9JC1 - chains A and B of the 14 polymer chains in the assembly; structure by electron microscopy, 2.79 A resolution.

[Chain A]
Name: ATP synthase subunit b
Source organism: Bacillus sp. PS3
Amino-acid sequence (169 residues; row label = number of the first residue in the row; note: 452 numbers in that range are skipped by the numbering (no residue carries them; nothing is unmodelled there); numbers below 1 keep their minus sign (Met-1 is residue -1); X marks 27 residues of unknown identity (built as UNK)):
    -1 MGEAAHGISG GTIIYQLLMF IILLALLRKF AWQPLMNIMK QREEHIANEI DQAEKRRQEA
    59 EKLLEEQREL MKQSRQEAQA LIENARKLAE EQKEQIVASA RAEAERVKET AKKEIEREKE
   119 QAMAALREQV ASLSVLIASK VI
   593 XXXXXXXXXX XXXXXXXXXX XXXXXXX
Not modelled in the structure: -1 to 79, 593-599, 617-619

[Chain B]
Name: ATP synthase subunit b
Source organism: Bacillus sp. PS3
Amino-acid sequence (169 residues; row label = number of the first residue in the row; numbers below 1 keep their minus sign (Met-1 is residue -1)):
    -1 MGEAAHGISG GTIIYQLLMF IILLALLRKF AWQPLMNIMK QREEHIANEI DQAEKRRQEA
    59 EKLLEEQREL MKQSRQEAQA LIENARKLAE EQKEQIVASA RAEAERVKET AKKEIEREKE
   119 QAMAALREQV ASLSVLIASK VIEKELTEQD QRKLIEAYIK DVQEVGGAR
Not modelled in the structure: -1 to 84, 164-167

[How chain A and chain B interact]
Pairs across the interface (10; chain A residue first):
  Ile80(A) with Ala87(B), hydrophobic
  Ala83(A) with Ala87(B), hydrophobic
  Ala87(A) with Lys91(B); Ile94(B), hydrophobic
  Lys91(A) with Ala98(B)
  Ala98(A) with Ala102(B), hydrophobic
  Val128(A) with Val128(B), hydrophobic
  Ser132(A) with Ser132(B); Ile135(B)
  Ala136(A) with Ala136(B), hydrophobic
Interface residues without a listed pair, chain A (11 interface residues in all): Ile94, Ala102, Ala109
Interface residues without a listed pair, chain B (12 interface residues in all): Ala109, Ile113, Val139

[In short]
The interface between chain A and chain B involves 11 residues on one side and 12 on the other.
Here chain A is ATP synthase subunit b and chain B is ATP synthase subunit b, both from Bacillus sp. PS3.
Entry 9JC1 (Engineering of ATP synthase) was determined by electron microscopy together with 9JC2 from the
same study.
